PDB entry 6TZZ | X-ray diffraction, 3.00 A resolution | chain A

# Chain A
Protein: Nuclear elongation and deformation protein
Source organism: Tetrahymena thermophila
UniProt: I7MFJ3 (I7MFJ3_TETTS); numbering as in UniProt (aligned over 1-321)
Sequence (322 residues; numbered 0 to 321; the number before each row is that of its first residue; numbering starts at 0):
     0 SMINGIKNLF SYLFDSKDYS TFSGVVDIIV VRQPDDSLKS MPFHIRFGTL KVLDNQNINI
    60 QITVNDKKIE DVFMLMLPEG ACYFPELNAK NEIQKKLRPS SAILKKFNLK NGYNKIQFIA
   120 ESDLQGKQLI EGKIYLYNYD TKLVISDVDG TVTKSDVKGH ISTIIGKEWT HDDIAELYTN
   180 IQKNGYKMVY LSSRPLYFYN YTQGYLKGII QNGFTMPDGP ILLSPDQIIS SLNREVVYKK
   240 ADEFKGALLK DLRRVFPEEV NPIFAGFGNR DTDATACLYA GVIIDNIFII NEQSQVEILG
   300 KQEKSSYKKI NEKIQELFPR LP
Unresolved in the structure: 0-20, 48-53, 87-91, 155-167
Construct notes: expression tag (0)
Bound ions: Mg2+: Asp146, Asp148, Asn268
Reported in the primary citation:
  - Mg2+ coordination: Asp146, Asp148, Asn268
  - contacts within the chain: Asp148-Arg193 (salt bridge)
  - catalytic residues: Ser191, Lys244
  - catalytic residues: Asp146, Asp148 (proposed by the authors, not directly observed)
  - mutagenesis - D146A: abolished catalytic activity
  - mutagenesis - L103P, Y306N: decreased catalytic activity
  - mutagenesis - L103P, Y306N: decreased stability
  - mutagenesis - G79R: unchanged catalytic activity
  - mutagenesis - G79R: unchanged stability
  - mutagenesis - G79R: unchanged binding to membrane association

# Summary
Asp146, Asp148 and Asn268 coordinate Mg2+. From the paper: catalytic residues Ser191, Lys244 and Asp146 among
others; L103P and Y306N reduce catalytic activity; 4 substitutions were tested in all.
Chain A is Nuclear elongation and deformation protein (Tetrahymena thermophila); the structure, Crystal
Structure of Tetrahymena Thermophila Lipin Phosphatidic Acid Phosphatase with Magnesium, was determined by
X-ray diffraction (same publication as 6TZY).
